5KAT - chain A; structure by X-ray diffraction, 2.10 A resolution.

# Chain A
Protein: SA2223 protein
From: Staphylococcus aureus (strain N315)
UniProt: A0A0H3JRN6 (A0A0H3JRN6_STAAN); numbering as in UniProt (aligned over 1-157)
Amino-acid sequence (165 residues; row label = number of the first residue in the row):
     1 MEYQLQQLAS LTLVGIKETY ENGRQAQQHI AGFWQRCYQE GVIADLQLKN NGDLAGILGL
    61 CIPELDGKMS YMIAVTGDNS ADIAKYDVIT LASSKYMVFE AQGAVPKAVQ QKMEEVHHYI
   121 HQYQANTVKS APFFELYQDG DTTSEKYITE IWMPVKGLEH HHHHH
Differences from the reference sequence: expression tag (158-165)
Residues lining bound ligands: tetraphenylphosphonium (P4P): Met-113, His-117, Ile-120, His-121, Thr-127, Val-128, Lys-129, Ala-131, Phe-133, Met-153, Pro-154

# Summary
Ligands of chain A: tetraphenylphosphonium.
Chain A is SA2223 protein (Staphylococcus aureus (strain N315)); the structure, The structure of SAV2435 bound
to TETRAPHENYLPHOSPHONIUM, was determined by X-ray diffraction together with 5KAU, 5KAV, 5KAW, 5KAX and 5KCB
from the same study.
